Entry 1H25 (X-ray diffraction, 2.50 A resolution); this record covers chains A and B of the 3 polymer chains in the assembly.

[Chain A]
Molecule: Cell division protein kinase 2
Source organism: Homo sapiens
Notes: EC 2.7.1.-
UniProt: P24941 (CDK2_HUMAN); residue numbers follow UniProt; this construct covers 1-298
Amino-acid sequence (303 residues; each row starts with the number of its first residue; numbers below 1 keep their minus sign (Gly-4 is residue -4)):
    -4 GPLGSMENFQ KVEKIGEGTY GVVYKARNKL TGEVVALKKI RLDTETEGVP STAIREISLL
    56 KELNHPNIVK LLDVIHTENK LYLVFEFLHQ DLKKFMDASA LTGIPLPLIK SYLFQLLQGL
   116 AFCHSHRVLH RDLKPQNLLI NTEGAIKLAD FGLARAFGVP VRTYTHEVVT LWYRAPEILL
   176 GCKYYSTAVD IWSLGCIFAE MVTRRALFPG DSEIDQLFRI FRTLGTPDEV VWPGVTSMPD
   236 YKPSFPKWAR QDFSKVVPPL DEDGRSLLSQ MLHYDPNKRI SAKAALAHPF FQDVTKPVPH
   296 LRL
Not modelled in the structure: -4 to -1, 294-298
Modified residues: Thr160 (phosphothreonine; TPO)
Curated features (UniProtKB/Swiss-Prot):
  - active site: Asp127 (Proton acceptor)
  - binding site (ATP): Ile10 to Val18, Lys33, Glu81 to Leu83, Asp86, Lys129 to Asn132, Asp145
  - binding site (Mg(2+)): Asn132, Asp145
  - site (CDK7 binding): Lys9, Lys88, Lys89, Leu166
  - modified residue: Met1 (N-acetylmethionine), Lys6 (N6-acetyllysine), Thr14 (Phosphothreonine), Tyr15 (Phosphotyrosine), Tyr19 (Phosphotyrosine), Thr160 (Phosphothreonine)

[Chain B]
Molecule: Cyclin A2
Source organism: Homo sapiens
Notes: fragment: cyclin fold, residues 175-432
UniProt: P20248 (CGA2_HUMAN); numbering as in UniProt (aligned over 175-432)
Amino-acid sequence (259 residues; row label = number of the first residue in the row):
   174 EVPDYHEDIH TYLREMEVKC KPKVGYMKKQ PDITNSMRAI LVDWLVEVGE EYKLQNETLH
   234 LAVNYIDRFL SSMSVLRGKL QLVGTAAMLL ASKFEEIYPP EVAEFVYITD DTYTKKQVLR
   294 MEHLVLKVLT FDLAAPTVNQ FLTQYFLHQQ PANCKVESLA MFLGELSLID ADPYLKYLPS
   354 VIAGAAFHLA LYTVTGQSWP ESLIRKTGYT LESLKPCLMD LHQTYLKAPQ HAQQSIREKY
   414 KNSKYHGVSL LNPPETLNL
Not modelled in the structure: 174

[How chain A and chain B interact]
Residue-residue contacts (67; chain A residue first):
  Thr39(A) with Lys289(B); Leu292(B)
  Glu40(A) with Lys288(B), hydrogen bond (backbone-side chain); Lys289(B), salt bridge; Leu292(B)
  Thr41(A) with Lys288(B), hydrogen bond (backbone-side chain); Leu292(B)
  Glu42(A) with Lys266(B), hydrogen bond (backbone-side chain); Glu274(B); Val275(B), hydrogen bond (side chain-backbone); Lys288(B), salt bridge
  Gly43(A) with Lys266(B); Glu295(B)
  Val44(A) with Lys266(B), hydrogen bond (backbone-side chain); Glu295(B), hydrogen bond (backbone-side chain); Leu299(B), hydrophobic
  Ser46(A) with Lys266(B)
  Ile49(A) with Leu263(B), hydrophobic; Lys266(B); Leu306(B), hydrophobic
  Arg50(A) with Phe267(B), hydrogen bond (side chain-backbone); Glu269(B)
  Ile52(A) with Phe304(B), hydrophobic
  Ser53(A) with Phe267(B); Phe304(B); Leu306(B)
  Lys56(A) with Thr303(B), hydrogen bond (side chain-backbone); Asp305(B), salt bridge
  Glu57(A) with Tyr185(B), hydrogen bond; Met189(B); Ala307(B)
  His71(A) with His296(B); Phe304(B)
  Thr72(A) with His296(B), hydrogen bond (backbone-side chain)
  Ala116(A) with Tyr178(B)
  His119(A) with Tyr178(B); Ile182(B)
  Ser120(A) with Tyr178(B); Asp181(B), hydrogen bond; Ile182(B)
  His121(A) with Tyr185(B)
  Arg122(A) with Ile182(B); Tyr185(B); Ala307(B), hydrogen bond (side chain-backbone)
  Arg150(A) with Glu268(B), salt bridge
  Ala151(A) with Phe267(B), hydrophobic
  Phe152(A) with Ile182(B), hydrophobic
  Val154(A) with His179(B); Thr316(B), hydrogen bond (backbone-side chain); Gln317(B), hydrogen bond (backbone-backbone); Leu320(B), hydrophobic
  Pro155(A) with Thr316(B); Leu320(B)
  Arg157(A) with Gln228(B), hydrogen bond; Glu230(B); Glu268(B), salt bridge
  Thr158(A) with Ile270(B)
  Tyr159(A) with Ile270(B)
  Thr160(A) with Glu269(B); Ile270(B)
  Glu162(A) with Tyr271(B)
  Ser276(A) with Asp177(B); Tyr178(B)
  Ala277(A) with Tyr178(B), hydrogen bond (backbone-side chain)
  Lys278(A) with Asp177(B), hydrogen bond (side chain-backbone); Tyr178(B), hydrogen bond (backbone-side chain); Asp181(B), salt bridge
Other interface residues (no listed pair), chain A (39 interface residues in all): Leu37, Leu54, Val69, Leu76, Ser181, Thr182
Other interface residues (no listed pair), chain B (35 interface residues in all): Val175, Leu186, Ala276

[Summary]
Chain A and chain B form an interface of 39 and 35 residues respectively, with 18 hydrogen bonds and 6 salt
bridges. Among the polar pairs are Glu40(A)-Lys289(B), Glu42(A)-Lys288(B) and Lys56(A)-Asp305(B).
Here chain A is Cell division protein kinase 2 and chain B is Cyclin A2, both from Homo sapiens. Entry 1H25
(CDK2/Cyclin A in complex with an 11-residue recruitment peptide from retinoblastoma-associated protein) was
determined by X-ray diffraction (same publication as 1H24, 1H26, 1H27 and 1H28).
